Entry 1V5F (X-ray diffraction, 1.80 A resolution); this record covers chain A.

Chain A:
Molecule: Pyruvate oxidase
From: Aerococcus viridans
Notes: EC 1.2.3.3
Amino-acid sequence (589 residues; row label = number of the first residue in the row):
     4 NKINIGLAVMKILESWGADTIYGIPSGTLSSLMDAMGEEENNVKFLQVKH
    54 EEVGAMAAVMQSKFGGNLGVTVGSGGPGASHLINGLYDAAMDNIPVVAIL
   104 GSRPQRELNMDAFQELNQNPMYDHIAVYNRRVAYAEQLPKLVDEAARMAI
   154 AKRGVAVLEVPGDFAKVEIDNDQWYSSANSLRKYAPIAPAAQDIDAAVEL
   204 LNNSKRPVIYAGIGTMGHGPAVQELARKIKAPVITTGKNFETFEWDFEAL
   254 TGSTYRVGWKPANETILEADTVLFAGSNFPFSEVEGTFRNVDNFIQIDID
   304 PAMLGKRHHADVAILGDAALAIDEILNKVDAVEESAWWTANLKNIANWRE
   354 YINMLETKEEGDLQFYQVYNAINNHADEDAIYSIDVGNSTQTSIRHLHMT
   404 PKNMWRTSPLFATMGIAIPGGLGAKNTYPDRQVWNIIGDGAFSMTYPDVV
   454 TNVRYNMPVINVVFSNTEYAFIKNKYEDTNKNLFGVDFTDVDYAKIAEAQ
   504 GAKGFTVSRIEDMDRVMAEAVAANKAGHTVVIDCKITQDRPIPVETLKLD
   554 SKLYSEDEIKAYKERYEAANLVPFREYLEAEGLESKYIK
Bound ions: Mg2+: Asp442, Asn469 (together with thiamine diphosphate)
Ligand contacts:
  - FAD (flavin-adenine dinucleotide): Phe116, Gly215, Ile216, Gly217, Thr239, Gly240, Lys241, Asn242, Ser256, Thr257, Tyr258, Arg259, Val260, Gly261, Gly279, Ser280, Asn281, Phe282, Pro283, Phe284, Ile300, Asp301, Ile302, Asp303, Met306, Gly319, Asp320, Ala321, Val389, Gln394, Ser411, Pro412, Leu413, Ala415
  - thiamine diphosphate (TPP): Ile27, Pro28, Ser29, Glu54, Ser77, Pro80, Gly81, His84, Asn87, Gln117, Val389, Gly390, Asn391, Ser392, Ala415, Thr416, Met417, Gly441, Asp442, Gly443, Ala444, Met447, Asn469, Glu471, Tyr472, Ala473, Phe474, Ile475
What the authors report for this chain:
  - binding site for thiamine diphosphate: Glu54, Asn391, Ser392, Ala415, Met417, Asp442, Gly443, Ala444, Asn469, Phe474
  - Mg2+ coordination: Asp442, Asn469
  - binding site for flavin-adenine dinucleotide: Ile216, Thr239, Lys241, Thr257, Val260, Ser280, Asn281, Asp301, Asp320, Ala321, Pro412
  - binding site for sulfate ion: Ser29, Gly30, Thr31, Gln117
  - catalytic residues: Glu54 (proposed by the authors, not directly observed)
  - conformationally variable residues (order/disorder transition): Asn469 to Tyr496

Summary:
Ligands of chain A: flavin-adenine dinucleotide and thiamine diphosphate. Asp442 and Asn469 form the Mg2+
site. The paper reports the catalytic residue Glu54; a binding site for flavin-adenine dinucleotide at Ile216,
Thr239 and Lys241 among others.
Chain A is Pyruvate oxidase (Aerococcus viridans); the structure, Crystal Structure of Pyruvate oxidase
complexed with FAD and TPP, from Aerococcus viridans, was determined by X-ray diffraction together with 2DJI
and 1V5G from the same study.
